Entry 7DNH (electron microscopy, 3.64 A resolution); this record covers chains E and H of the 7 polymer chains in the assembly.

Chain E:
Molecule: Major capsid protein L1
Organism: Human papillomavirus type 58
UniProt: P26535 (VL1_HPV58); residues -25 to 498 here correspond to UniProt positions 1-524 (UniProt number = residue number + 26)
Amino-acid sequence (524 residues; each row starts with the number of its first residue; numbers below 1 keep their minus sign (Met-25 is residue -25)):
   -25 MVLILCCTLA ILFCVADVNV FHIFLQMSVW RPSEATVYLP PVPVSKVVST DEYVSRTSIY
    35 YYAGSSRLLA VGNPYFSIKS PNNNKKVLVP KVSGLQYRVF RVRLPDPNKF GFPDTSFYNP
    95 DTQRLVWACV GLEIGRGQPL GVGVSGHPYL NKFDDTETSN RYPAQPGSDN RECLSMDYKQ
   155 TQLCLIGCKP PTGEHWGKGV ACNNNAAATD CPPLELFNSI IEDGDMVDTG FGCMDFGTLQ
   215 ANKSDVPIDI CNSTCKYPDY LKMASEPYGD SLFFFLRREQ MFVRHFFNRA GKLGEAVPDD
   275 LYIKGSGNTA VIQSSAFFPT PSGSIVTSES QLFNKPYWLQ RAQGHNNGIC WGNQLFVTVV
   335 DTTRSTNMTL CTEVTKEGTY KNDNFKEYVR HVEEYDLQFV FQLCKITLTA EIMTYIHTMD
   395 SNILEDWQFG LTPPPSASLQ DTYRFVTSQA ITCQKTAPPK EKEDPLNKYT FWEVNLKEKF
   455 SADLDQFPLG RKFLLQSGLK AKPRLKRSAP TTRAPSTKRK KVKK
Unresolved in the structure: -25 to 1, 474-498

Chain H:
Molecule: The heavy chain of 2H3 Fab fragment
Organism: Mus musculus
Notes: antibody fragment or engineered binder
Amino-acid sequence (215 residues; each row starts with the number of its first residue):
     1 QVQLLQSGAE LVRPGSSVKI SCKASGYVFT SYWMHWVKQR PGQGLEWIGQ IYPGDGGTHY
    61 NGNFRDKATL TADKSSSTAY MHLSSLTSED SAVYFCARKI YDGYGFSYWG QGTLVTVSAK
   121 TTPPSVYPLA PGSAAQTNSM VTLGCLVKGY FPEPVTVTWN SGSLSSGVHT FPAVLQSDLY
   181 TLSSSVTVPS SPRPSETVTC NVAHPASSTK VDKKI
Cystine bridges: Cys22-Cys96, Cys145-Cys200

Chain E / chain H interface:
Contacting residue pairs (15):
  Ala180(E) with Gln1(H)
  Ala182(E) with Tyr27(H); Val28(H); Tyr32(H), hydrogen bond (backbone-side chain)
  Thr183(E) with Tyr32(H); Tyr101(H)
  Asp184(E) with Tyr32(H), hydrogen bond; Tyr101(H), hydrogen bond (side chain-backbone)
  Lys266(E) with Trp33(H); Asp55(H)
  Leu267(E) with Tyr52(H), hydrogen bond (backbone-side chain)
  Gly268(E) with Ser31(H), hydrogen bond (backbone-side chain); Tyr101(H)
  Ala270(E) with Thr30(H)
  Val285(E) with Asp55(H)
Other interface residues (no listed pair), chain H (12 interface residues in all): Gly26, Ile100
Interface features reported in the paper:
  - specific contacts: Ala182(E)-Val28(H), Ala182(E)-Tyr32(H), Asp184(E)-Tyr32(H), Asp184(E)-Tyr101(H), Gly268(E)-Ser31(H)
  - epitope / paratope residues, chain E: Ala182(E), Asp184(E), Leu267(E), Gly268(E)

In short:
9 residues of chain E and 12 residues of chain H are in contact, with 5 hydrogen bonds. Polar contacts include
Ala182(E)-Tyr32(H), Asp184(E)-Tyr32(H) and Asp184(E)-Tyr101(H). The authors report contacts between Ala182(E)
and Val28(H), Ala182(E) and Tyr32(H) and Asp184(E) and Tyr32(H) among others. From the paper: epitope/paratope
residues Ala182(E), Asp184(E) and Leu267(E) among others.
Chain E is Major capsid protein L1 (Human papillomavirus type 58) and chain H is the heavy chain of 2H3 Fab
fragment (Mus musculus); the structure, 2-fold subparticles refinement of human papillomavirus type 58
pseudovirus in complexed with the Fab fragment of ..., was determined by electron microscopy, deposited
together with 7DNK and 7DNL.
